1IWA - chains C and D of the 16 polymer chains in the assembly; structure by X-ray diffraction, 2.60 A resolution.

# Chain C
Protein: ribulose-1,5-bisphosphate carboxylase/oxygenase large subunit
Source organism: Galdieria partita
Notes: EC 4.1.1.39
UniProtKB: O98949 (O98949_9RHOD); the construct lacks a stretch of the UniProt sequence and is renumbered around it, so the offset changes along the chain: -7 to 22 = UniProt 1-30; 23-268 = UniProt 32-277; 270-485 = UniProt 278-493
Sequence (493 residues; each row starts with the number of its first residue; note: 1 number in that range is skipped by the numbering (no residue carries it; nothing is unmodelled there); numbers below 1 keep their minus sign (Met-7 is residue -7)):
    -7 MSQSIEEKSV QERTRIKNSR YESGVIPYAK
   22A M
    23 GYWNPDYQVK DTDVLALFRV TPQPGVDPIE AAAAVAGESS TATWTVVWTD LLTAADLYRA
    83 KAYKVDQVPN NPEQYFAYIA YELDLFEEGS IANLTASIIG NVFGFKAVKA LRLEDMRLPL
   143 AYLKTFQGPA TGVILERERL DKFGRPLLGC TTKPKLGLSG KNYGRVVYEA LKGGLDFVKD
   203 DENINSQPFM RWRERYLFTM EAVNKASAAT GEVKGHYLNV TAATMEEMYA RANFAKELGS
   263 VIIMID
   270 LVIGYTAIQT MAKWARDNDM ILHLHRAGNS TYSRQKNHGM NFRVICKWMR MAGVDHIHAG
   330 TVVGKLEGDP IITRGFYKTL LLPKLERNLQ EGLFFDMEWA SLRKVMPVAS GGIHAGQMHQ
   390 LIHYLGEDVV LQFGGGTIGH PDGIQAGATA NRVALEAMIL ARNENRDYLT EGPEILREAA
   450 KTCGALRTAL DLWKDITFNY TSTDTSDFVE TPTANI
Not modelled in the structure: -7 to 5, 479-485

# Chain D
Protein: ribulose-1,5-bisphosphate carboxylase/oxygenase small subunit
Source organism: Galdieria partita
Notes: EC 4.1.1.39
UniProtKB: O98950 (O98950_9RHOD); the construct lacks a stretch of the UniProt sequence and is renumbered around it, so the offset changes along the chain: 8-51 = UniProt 1-44; 64-107 = UniProt 45-88; 108-155 = UniProt 91-138
Sequence (138 residues; numbered 8 to 155 plus 2 insertion-coded residues; 12 numbers in that range are skipped by the numbering (no residue carries them; nothing is unmodelled there); the number before each row is that of its first residue; a row labelled like 107A-107B holds insertion residues (107A, then the next letters in order)):
     8 MRITQGTFSF LPDLTDEQIK KQIDYMISKK LAIGIEYTND IHPR
    64 NAYWEIWGLP LFDVTDPAAV LFEINACRKA RSNFYIKVVG FSSV
107A-107B RG
   108 IESTIISFIV NRPKHEPGFN LMRQEDKSRS IKYTIHSYES YKPEDERY

# Chain C / chain D interface
Contacting residue pairs (11):
  Arg161(C) - Arg136(D)
  Lys258(C) - Lys134(D)
  Lys258(C) - Ser135(D)  hydrogen bond (backbone-backbone)
  Gly261(C) - Asp133(D)
  Gly261(C) - Ser135(D)
  Gly261(C) - Arg136(D)  hydrogen bond (backbone-side chain)
  Ser262(C) - Arg136(D)
  Val263(C) - Arg136(D)
  Asn287(C) - Ser135(D)  hydrogen bond (backbone-side chain)
  Asp288(C) - Arg136(D)
  Met289(C) - Ser135(D)
Other interface residues (no listed pair), chain C (11 interface residues in all): Asn226, Val235, Glu259
Other interface residues (no listed pair), chain D (5 interface residues in all): Glu132

# Overview
Chain C and chain D form an interface of 11 and 5 residues respectively; the contacts include 3 hydrogen
bonds. Polar pairs include Gly261(C)-Arg136(D), Asn287(C)-Ser135(D) and Lys258(C)-Ser135(D).
Here chain C is ribulose-1,5-bisphosphate carboxylase/oxygenase large subunit and chain D is
ribulose-1,5-bisphosphate carboxylase/oxygenase small subunit, both from Galdieria partita. Entry 1IWA
(Rubisco from galdieria partita) was determined by X-ray diffraction.
